PDB entry 4FQ1 | X-ray diffraction, 3.00 A resolution | chains H and L

== Chain H ==
Name: Fab heavy chain
Source organism: Homo sapiens
Notes: antibody fragment or engineered binder
Amino-acid sequence (244 residues; numbered 1 to 225 plus 19 insertion-coded residues; the number before each row is that of its first residue; a row labelled like 82A-82C holds insertion residues (82A, then the next letters in order)):
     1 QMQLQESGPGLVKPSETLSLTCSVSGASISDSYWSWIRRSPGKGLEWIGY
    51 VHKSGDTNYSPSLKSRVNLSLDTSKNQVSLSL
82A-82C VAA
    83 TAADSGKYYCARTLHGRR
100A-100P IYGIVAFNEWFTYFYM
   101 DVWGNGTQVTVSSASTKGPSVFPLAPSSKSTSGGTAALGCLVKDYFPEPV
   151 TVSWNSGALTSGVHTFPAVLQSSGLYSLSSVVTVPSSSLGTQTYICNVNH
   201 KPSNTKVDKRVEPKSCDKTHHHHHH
Not modelled in the structure: 128-132, 216-225
Disulfides: Cys22-Cys92, Cys140-Cys196
Ligand contacts: N-acetylglucosamine (NAG; 2-acetamido-2-deoxy-beta-D-glucopyranose): Met2, Gln3, Leu4, Gly104, Asn105
From the paper describing this entry:
  - post-translational modification sites: Asn105
  - specificity-determining residues: Asp56 (proposed by the authors, not directly observed)

== Chain L ==
Name: Fab light chain
Source organism: Homo sapiens
Notes: antibody fragment or engineered binder
Amino-acid sequence (211 residues; row label = number of the first residue in the row; a row labelled like 66A-66C holds insertion residues (66A, then the next letters in order)):
     9 SDISVAPGETARISCGEKSLGSRAVQWYQHRAGQAPSLIIYNNQDRPSGI
    59 PERFSGSP
66A-66C DSP
    67 FGTTATLTITSVEAGDEADYYCHIWDSRV
95A-95C PTK
    96 WVFGGGTTLTVLGQPKAAPSVTLFPPSSEELQANKATLVCLISDFYPGAV
   146 TVAWKADSSPVKAGVETTTPSKQSNNKYAASSYLSLTPEQWKSHRSYSCQ
   196 VTHEGSTVEKTVAPTECS
Not modelled in the structure: 210-213
Disulfides: Cys23-Cys88, Cys135-Cys194

== Chain H / chain L interface ==
Residue-residue contacts (78; chain H residue first):
  Arg39(H) - His38(L)
  Lys43(H) - Asp10(L)  salt bridge
  Lys43(H) - Asp85(L)
  Lys43(H) - Tyr87(L)
  Lys43(H) - Gly101(L)  hydrogen bond (side chain-backbone)
  Lys43(H) - Thr103(L)  hydrogen bond
  Gly44(H) - Tyr87(L)  hydrogen bond (backbone-side chain)
  Leu45(H) - Tyr87(L)  hydrophobic
  Leu45(H) - Val97(L)
  Leu45(H) - Phe98(L)  hydrogen bond (backbone-backbone)
  Glu46(H) - Trp96(L)
  Trp47(H) - His89(L)
  Trp47(H) - Trp91(L)  hydrophobic
  Trp47(H) - Trp96(L)  hydrogen bond (backbone-backbone)
  Gly49(H) - Trp96(L)
  Tyr50(H) - Trp96(L)  hydrophobic
  Asn58(H) - Trp96(L)
  Tyr59(H) - Trp96(L)
  Ser60(H) - Trp96(L)
  Pro61(H) - Trp96(L)
  Tyr91(H) - His38(L)
  Tyr91(H) - Pro44(L)
  Arg100(H) - Ser30(L)
  Arg100(H) - Arg31(L)
  Arg100(H) - Asp66A(L)  salt bridge
  Tyr100B(H) - Ser30(L)
  Tyr100B(H) - Ser93(L)
  Phe100K(H) - Ser30(L)
  Phe100K(H) - Ala32(L)
  Phe100K(H) - Trp91(L)
  Phe100K(H) - Ser93(L)
  Thr100L(H) - Trp91(L)
  Tyr100M(H) - Ala32(L)  hydrophobic
  Tyr100M(H) - Gln34(L)
  Tyr100M(H) - Asn50(L)  hydrogen bond
  Tyr100M(H) - Trp91(L)  hydrophobic
  Phe100N(H) - Gln34(L)
  Phe100N(H) - Trp91(L)  hydrophobic
  Tyr100O(H) - Gln34(L)
  Tyr100O(H) - Tyr36(L)
  Tyr100O(H) - Leu46(L)  hydrophobic
  Tyr100O(H) - Tyr49(L)  hydrophobic
  Met100P(H) - Tyr36(L)  hydrogen bond (backbone-side chain)
  Met100P(H) - Leu46(L)
  Met100P(H) - Phe98(L)  hydrophobic
  Trp103(H) - Tyr36(L)  hydrophobic
  Trp103(H) - Pro44(L)
  Gly104(H) - Ala43(L)
  Asn105(H) - Ala43(L)
  Phe122(H) - Ser122(L)
  Phe122(H) - Glu124(L)
  Phe122(H) - Glu125(L)
  Pro123(H) - Ser122(L)
  Leu124(H) - Phe119(L)
  Ala125(H) - Phe119(L)
  Ala137(H) - Phe119(L)
  Leu141(H) - Tyr178(L)  hydrophobic
  Lys143(H) - Glu125(L)  salt bridge
  Lys143(H) - Lys130(L)
  Lys143(H) - Thr132(L)
  His164(H) - Asp139(L)
  Phe166(H) - Leu136(L)  hydrophobic
  Phe166(H) - Ile137(L)
  Phe166(H) - Ala175(L)
  Pro167(H) - Ser166(L)
  Ala168(H) - Thr163(L)
  Val169(H) - Glu161(L)
  Val169(H) - Thr163(L)
  Val169(H) - Tyr178(L)  hydrophobic
  Leu170(H) - Glu161(L)
  Gln171(H) - Glu161(L)
  Ser172(H) - Glu161(L)  hydrogen bond (backbone-side chain)
  Leu178(H) - Tyr178(L)
  Ser179(H) - Val134(L)
  Ser179(H) - Tyr178(L)  hydrogen bond
  Val181(H) - Phe119(L)  hydrophobic
  Val181(H) - Leu136(L)  hydrophobic
  Lys209(H) - Glu124(L)  salt bridge
Other interface residues (no listed pair), chain H (50 interface residues in all): Ile48, Asp101, Val121, Leu138, Gly139, Asp144, Lys214
Other interface residues (no listed pair), chain L (46 interface residues in all): Thr95B, Lys95C, Thr117, Pro121, Ser138, Thr162, Ala174, Ser176

== Overview ==
The interface between chain H and chain L involves 50 residues on one side and 46 on the other, with 9
hydrogen bonds and 4 salt bridges. Polar pairs include Lys43(H)-Asp10(L), Arg100(H)-Asp66A(L) and
Lys143(H)-Glu125(L). Chain H binds N-acetylglucosamine. The paper reports the specificity determinant
Asp56(H); a modification site at Asn105(H).
Chain H is Fab heavy chain and chain L is Fab light chain, both from Homo sapiens; the structure, Crystal
Structure of PGT121 Fab, was determined by X-ray diffraction (same publication as 4FQ2 and 4FQC).
